Entry 4G5Q (X-ray diffraction, 2.90 A resolution); this record covers chains A and E.

# Chain A
Name: Guanine nucleotide-binding protein G(i) subunit alpha-1
From: Homo sapiens
UniProtKB: P63096 (GNAI1_HUMAN); numbering as in UniProt (aligned over 25-354)
Amino-acid sequence (330 residues; each row starts with the number of its first residue):
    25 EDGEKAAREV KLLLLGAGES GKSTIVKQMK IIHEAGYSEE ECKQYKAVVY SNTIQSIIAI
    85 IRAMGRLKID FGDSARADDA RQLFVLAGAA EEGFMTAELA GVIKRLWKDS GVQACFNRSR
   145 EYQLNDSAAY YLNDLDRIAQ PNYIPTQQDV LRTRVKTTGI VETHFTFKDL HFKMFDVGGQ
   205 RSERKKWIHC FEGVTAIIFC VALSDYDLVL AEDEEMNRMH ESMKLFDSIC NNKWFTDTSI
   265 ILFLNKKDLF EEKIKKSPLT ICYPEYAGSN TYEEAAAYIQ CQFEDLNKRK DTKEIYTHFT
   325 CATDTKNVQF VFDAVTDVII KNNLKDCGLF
Unresolved in the structure: 25-30, 351-354
Small-molecule neighbours: GDP (guanosine-5'-diphosphate): Ala41, Gly42, Glu43, Ser44, Gly45, Lys46, Ser47, Thr48, Asn149, Asp150, Ser151, Leu175, Arg176, Arg178, Asp200, Asn269, Lys270, Asp272, Leu273, Thr324, Cys325, Ala326, Thr327
Curated features (UniProtKB/Swiss-Prot):
  - region: Lys35 to Thr48 (G1 motif), Asp173 to Thr181 (G2 motif), Phe196 to Arg205 (G3 motif), Ile265 to Asp272 (G4 motif), Thr324 to Thr329 (G5 motif)
  - binding site (GTP): Glu43 to Thr48, Ser151, Leu175 to Thr181, Asp200 to Gln204, Asn269 to Asp272, Ala326
  - binding site (Mg(2+)): Ser47, Thr181
  - modified residue: Arg178 (ADP-ribosylarginine), Gln204 (Deamidated glutamine), Cys351 (ADP-ribosylcysteine)
  - natural variant: Gly40 (G40C: In NEDHISB; G40R: In NEDHISB), Gly45 (G45D: In NEDHISB), Thr48 (T48I: In NEDHISB; T48K: In NEDHISB), Gln52 (Q52P: In NEDHISB), Ser75 (deletion: In NEDHISB; uncertain significance), Gln172 (deletion: In NEDHISB), Asp173 (D173V: In NEDHISB), Glu186 to Phe189 (deletion: In NEDHISB; uncertain significance), Cys224 (C224Y: In NEDHISB), Lys270 (K270N: In NEDHISB; K270R: In NEDHISB), Asp272 (D272G: In NEDHISB), Ala326 (A326P: In NEDHISB), 1 further natural variant entry in UniProt
  - mutagenesis: Gly42 (G42R: Abolishes switch to an activated conformation and dissociation from beta and gamma subunits upon GTP binding. Abolishes interaction with RGS family members), Glu116 (E116L: Enhances interaction (inactive GDP-bound) with RGS14), Gln147 (Q147L: Enhances interaction (inactive GDP-bound) with RGS14), Glu245 (E245L: Enhances interaction (inactive GDP-bound) with RGS14)

# Chain E
Name: G-protein-signaling modulator 2
Notes: fragment: GoLoco 4
UniProtKB: Q8VDU0 (GPSM2_MOUSE); residues 621-645 here correspond to UniProt positions 628-652 (UniProt number = residue number + 7)
Amino-acid sequence (25 residues; row label = number of the first residue in the row):
   621 DEDFFSLILR SQAKRMDEQR VLLQR
Unresolved in the structure: 621-622, 644-645
Curated features (UniProtKB/Swiss-Prot):
  - binding site (GDP): Arg635, Arg640

# How chain A and chain E interact
Pairs across the interface - 55 pairs, chain A then chain E:
  Leu39(A) - Gln632(E)
  Gly40(A) - Gln632(E)  hydrogen bond (backbone-side chain)
  Ala41(A) - Ser631(E)
  Gly42(A) - Ser631(E)  hydrogen bond (backbone-backbone)
  Gly42(A) - Gln632(E)
  Gly42(A) - Lys634(E)
  Gly42(A) - Arg635(E)
  Glu43(A) - Arg635(E)
  Glu43(A) - Met636(E)
  Glu43(A) - Arg640(E)  salt bridge
  Ser47(A) - Arg635(E)
  Ser47(A) - Arg640(E)
  Tyr69(A) - Leu643(E)
  Val72(A) - Leu643(E)  hydrophobic
  Ser75(A) - Val641(E)
  Gln79(A) - Glu638(E)
  Gln79(A) - Gln639(E)  hydrogen bond (side chain-backbone)
  Gln79(A) - Arg640(E)  hydrogen bond (side chain-backbone)
  Gln79(A) - Val641(E)
  Ala83(A) - Gln639(E)
  Gln147(A) - Gln639(E)  hydrogen bond (backbone-side chain)
  Leu148(A) - Met636(E)
  Leu148(A) - Gln639(E)
  Asn149(A) - Met636(E)
  Asn149(A) - Gln639(E)  hydrogen bond
  Arg178(A) - Met636(E)
  Arg178(A) - Gln639(E)  hydrogen bond (side chain-backbone)
  Arg178(A) - Arg640(E)
  Arg178(A) - Val641(E)  hydrogen bond (backbone-backbone)
  Val179(A) - Arg635(E)
  Val179(A) - Arg640(E)  hydrogen bond (backbone-side chain)
  Val179(A) - Val641(E)
  Lys180(A) - Asp637(E)  hydrogen bond (side chain-backbone)
  Lys180(A) - Arg640(E)
  Lys180(A) - Val641(E)  hydrogen bond (backbone-backbone)
  Lys180(A) - Leu642(E)
  Thr181(A) - Arg635(E)
  Val201(A) - Gln632(E)
  Gly202(A) - Gln632(E)  hydrogen bond (backbone-side chain)
  Gly203(A) - Leu629(E)
  Gly203(A) - Ala633(E)
  Arg205(A) - Leu629(E)
  Trp211(A) - Phe625(E)  hydrophobic
  Trp211(A) - Leu629(E)  hydrophobic
  Phe215(A) - Phe625(E)  hydrophobic
  Phe215(A) - Ile628(E)  hydrophobic
  Arg242(A) - Lys634(E)
  Lys248(A) - Leu627(E)
  Leu249(A) - Leu627(E)
  Leu249(A) - Ser631(E)
  Ser252(A) - Phe624(E)
  Ser252(A) - Leu627(E)
  Ile253(A) - Phe624(E)  hydrophobic
  Asn256(A) - Phe624(E)
  Phe259(A) - Phe624(E)  hydrophobic
Other interface residues (no listed pair), chain A (35 interface residues in all): Lys46, Asn76, Gln204, Ile212
Other interface residues (no listed pair), chain E (19 interface residues in all): Ser626

# Overview
35 residues of chain A and 19 residues of chain E are in contact; the contacts include 12 hydrogen bonds and 1
salt bridge. Polar contacts include Glu43(A)-Arg640(E), Gly40(A)-Gln632(E) and Gln79(A)-Gln639(E). Bound to
chain A: GDP.
Here chain A is Guanine nucleotide-binding protein G(i) subunit alpha-1 (Homo sapiens) and chain E is
G-protein-signaling modulator 2. Entry 4G5Q (Structure of LGN GL4/Galphai1 complex) was determined by X-ray
diffraction, deposited together with 4G5O, 4G5R and 4G5S.
